Entry 1FXW (X-ray diffraction, 2.10 A resolution); this record covers chains A and F.

Chain A:
Protein: Platelet-activating factor acetylhydrolase ib gamma subunit
From: Bos taurus
Notes: EC 3.1.1.47
Reference sequence: Q29460 (PA1B3_BOVIN); numbering as in UniProt (aligned over 1-232)
Chain sequence (232 residues; row label = number of the first residue in the row):
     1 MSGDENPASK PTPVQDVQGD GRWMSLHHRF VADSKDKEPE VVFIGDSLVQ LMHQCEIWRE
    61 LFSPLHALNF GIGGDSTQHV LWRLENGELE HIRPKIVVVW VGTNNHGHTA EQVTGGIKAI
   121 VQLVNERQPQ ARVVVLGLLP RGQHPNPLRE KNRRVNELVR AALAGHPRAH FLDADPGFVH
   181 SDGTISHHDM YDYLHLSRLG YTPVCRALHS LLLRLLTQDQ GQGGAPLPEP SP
Not modelled in the structure: 1-4, 216-232
Ligand contacts: Ca2+ (CA): Ser-47, Gly-73, Gly-74, Asn-104, His-195
Curated features (UniProtKB/Swiss-Prot):
  - active site: Ser-47, Asp-192, His-195
  - modified residue: Ser-2 (N-acetylserine)

Chain F:
Protein: Platelet-activating factor acetylhydrolase ib beta subunit
From: Bos taurus
Notes: EC 3.1.1.47
Reference sequence: P68401 (PA1B2_BOVIN); residue numbers follow UniProt; this construct covers 1-229
Chain sequence (229 residues; numbered 1 to 229; the number before each row is that of its first residue):
     1 MSQGDSNPAA IPHAAEDIQG DDRWMSQHNR FVLDCKDKEP DVLFVGDSMV QLMQQYEIWR
    61 ELFSPLHALN FGIGGDTTRH VLWRLKNGEL ENIKPKVIVV WVGTNNHENT AEEVAGGIEA
   121 IVQLINTRQP QAKIIVLGLL PRGEKPNPLR QKNAKVNQLL KVSLPKLANV QLLDTDGGFV
   181 HSDGAISCHD MFDFLHLTGG GYAKICKPLH ELIMQLLEET PEEKQTTIA
Not modelled in the structure: 1-5, 218-229
Curated features (UniProtKB/Swiss-Prot):
  - active site: Ser-48, Asp-193, His-196
  - modified residue: Ser-2 (N-acetylserine), Ser-64 (Phosphoserine), Thr-220 (Phosphothreonine)

How chain A and chain F interact:
Pairs across the interface (49; chain A residue first):
  Gln-18(A) / His-107(F)
  Gln-18(A) / Arg-142(F)  hydrogen bond
  Gln-18(A) / Leu-149(F)
  Gly-19(A) / Asn-147(F)
  Gly-19(A) / Pro-148(F)
  Asp-20(A) / Arg-142(F)  salt bridge
  Asp-20(A) / Gly-143(F)
  Asp-20(A) / Asn-147(F)
  Asp-20(A) / Leu-149(F)
  Arg-22(A) / Arg-142(F)
  Arg-22(A) / Asp-193(F)  salt bridge
  Arg-22(A) / Phe-194(F)
  Arg-22(A) / Leu-195(F)
  Ser-25(A) / Glu-144(F)  hydrogen bond
  Ser-25(A) / Phe-194(F)
  Leu-26(A) / Phe-192(F)
  Arg-29(A) / Glu-144(F)
  Arg-29(A) / Cys-188(F)
  Arg-29(A) / Phe-194(F)
  Gln-50(A) / Asp-193(F)
  Leu-51(A) / Phe-192(F)  hydrophobic
  Gln-54(A) / Gln-55(F)
  His-106(A) / Gln-19(F)
  Arg-141(A) / Gln-19(F)
  Arg-141(A) / Asp-21(F)  salt bridge
  Arg-141(A) / Arg-23(F)
  Gly-142(A) / Asp-21(F)
  Gln-143(A) / Ser-26(F)  hydrogen bond
  Asn-146(A) / Gly-20(F)
  Asn-146(A) / Asp-21(F)
  Leu-148(A) / Gln-19(F)
  Leu-148(A) / Gly-20(F)
  Leu-148(A) / Asp-21(F)
  His-187(A) / Arg-30(F)
  Tyr-191(A) / Arg-30(F)  hydrogen bond (backbone-side chain)
  Tyr-191(A) / Gln-51(F)
  Tyr-191(A) / Leu-52(F)
  Tyr-191(A) / Gln-55(F)
  Asp-192(A) / Arg-23(F)  salt bridge
  Asp-192(A) / Gln-27(F)
  Tyr-193(A) / Arg-23(F)
  Tyr-193(A) / Ser-26(F)
  Tyr-193(A) / Gln-27(F)
  Tyr-193(A) / Arg-30(F)
  Leu-194(A) / Arg-23(F)
  Ser-197(A) / Gln-55(F)
  Arg-198(A) / Gln-55(F)
  Arg-198(A) / Tyr-56(F)
  Arg-198(A) / Glu-57(F)  salt bridge
Other interface residues (no listed pair), chain A (24 interface residues in all): Pro-147

Summary:
Chain A and chain F each contribute 24 residues to their interface, with 4 hydrogen bonds and 5 salt bridges.
Polar pairs include Asp-20(A)/Arg-142(F), Arg-22(A)/Asp-193(F) and Arg-141(A)/Asp-21(F). Ligands of chain A:
Ca2+.
Chain A is Platelet-activating factor acetylhydrolase ib gamma subunit and chain F is Platelet-activating
factor acetylhydrolase ib beta subunit, both from Bos taurus; the structure, Crystal structure of the
recombinant ALPHA1/ALPHA2 catalytic heterodimer of bovine brain platelet-activating factor acetylhydrolase ib,
was determined by X-ray diffraction.
